1E43 - chain A; structure by X-ray diffraction, 1.70 A resolution.

Chain A:
Name: Alpha-amylase
From: Bacillus amyloliquefaciens
Notes: EC 3.2.1.1
UniProtKB: chimeric construct of P00692, P06278: residues 1-300 from P00692 (AMY_BACAM) positions 32-331 (UniProt number = residue number + 31); residues 301-483 from P06278 positions 330-512 (UniProt number = residue number + 29)
Amino-acid sequence (483 residues; row label = number of the first residue in the row):
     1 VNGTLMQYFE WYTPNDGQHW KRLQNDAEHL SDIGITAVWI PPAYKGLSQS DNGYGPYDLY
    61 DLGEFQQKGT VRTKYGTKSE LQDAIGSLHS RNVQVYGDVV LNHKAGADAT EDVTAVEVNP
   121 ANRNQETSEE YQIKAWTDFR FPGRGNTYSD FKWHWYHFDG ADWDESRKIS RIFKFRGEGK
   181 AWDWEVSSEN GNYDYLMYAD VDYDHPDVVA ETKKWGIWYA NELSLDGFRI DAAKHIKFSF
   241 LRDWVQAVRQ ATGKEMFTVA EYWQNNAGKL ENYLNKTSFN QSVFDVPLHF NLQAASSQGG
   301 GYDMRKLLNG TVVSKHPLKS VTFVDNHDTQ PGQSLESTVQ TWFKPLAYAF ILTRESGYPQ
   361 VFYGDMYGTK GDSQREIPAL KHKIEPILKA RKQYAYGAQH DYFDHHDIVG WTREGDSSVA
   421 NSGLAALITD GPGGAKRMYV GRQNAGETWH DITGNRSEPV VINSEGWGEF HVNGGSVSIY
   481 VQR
Curated features (UniProtKB/Swiss-Prot):
  - active site: Asp231 (Nucleophile), Glu261 (Proton donor)
  - binding site (Ca(2+)): Asn102, Asp159, Ala181, Asp183, Asp194, Asp200, Asp202, Asp204, His235, Gly300, Tyr302, His406, Asp407, Asp430
  - binding site (Na(+)): Asp159, Asp183, Asp194, Asp200
  - site: Asp328 (Transition state stabilizer)
Bound ions: Ca2+ site 1: Asn102, Asp194, Asp200, His235; Ca2+ site 2: Asp159, Ala181, Asp183, Asp202, Asp204; Na+: Asp159, Asp183, Asp194, Asp200, Val201; Ca2+ site 3: Gly300, Tyr302, His406, Asp407, Asp430; Ca2+ site 4: Asn444, Glu447

In short:
The Ca2+ site 1 is built by Asn102, Asp194, Asp200 and His235. Asp159, Ala181, Asp183, Asp202 and Asp204
coordinate Ca2+ site 2. UniProt lists active-site residues Asp231 and Glu261, 14 Ca2+-binding residues and 4
Na+-binding residues.
Chain A is Alpha-amylase (Bacillus amyloliquefaciens); the structure, Native structure of chimaeric amylase
from B. amyloliquefaciens and B. licheniformis at 1.7A, was determined by X-ray diffraction together with
1E3X, 1E3Z and 1E40 from the same study.
